PDB entry 7UQI | electron microscopy, 3.80 A resolution | chains B and C of the 9 polymer chains in the assembly

== Chain B (and C) ==
Protein: ATPase histone chaperone YTA7
From: Saccharomyces cerevisiae
Notes: EC 3.6.1.-; chain C of this document is another copy of the same molecule, construct and numbering; everything in this record applies to it too
UniProtKB: P40340 (ATAD2_YEAST); residues 1-1379 here = UniProt positions 1-1379
Chain sequence (1416 residues; numbered -36 to 1379; the number before each row is that of its first residue; numbers below 1 keep their minus sign (His-36 is residue -36)):
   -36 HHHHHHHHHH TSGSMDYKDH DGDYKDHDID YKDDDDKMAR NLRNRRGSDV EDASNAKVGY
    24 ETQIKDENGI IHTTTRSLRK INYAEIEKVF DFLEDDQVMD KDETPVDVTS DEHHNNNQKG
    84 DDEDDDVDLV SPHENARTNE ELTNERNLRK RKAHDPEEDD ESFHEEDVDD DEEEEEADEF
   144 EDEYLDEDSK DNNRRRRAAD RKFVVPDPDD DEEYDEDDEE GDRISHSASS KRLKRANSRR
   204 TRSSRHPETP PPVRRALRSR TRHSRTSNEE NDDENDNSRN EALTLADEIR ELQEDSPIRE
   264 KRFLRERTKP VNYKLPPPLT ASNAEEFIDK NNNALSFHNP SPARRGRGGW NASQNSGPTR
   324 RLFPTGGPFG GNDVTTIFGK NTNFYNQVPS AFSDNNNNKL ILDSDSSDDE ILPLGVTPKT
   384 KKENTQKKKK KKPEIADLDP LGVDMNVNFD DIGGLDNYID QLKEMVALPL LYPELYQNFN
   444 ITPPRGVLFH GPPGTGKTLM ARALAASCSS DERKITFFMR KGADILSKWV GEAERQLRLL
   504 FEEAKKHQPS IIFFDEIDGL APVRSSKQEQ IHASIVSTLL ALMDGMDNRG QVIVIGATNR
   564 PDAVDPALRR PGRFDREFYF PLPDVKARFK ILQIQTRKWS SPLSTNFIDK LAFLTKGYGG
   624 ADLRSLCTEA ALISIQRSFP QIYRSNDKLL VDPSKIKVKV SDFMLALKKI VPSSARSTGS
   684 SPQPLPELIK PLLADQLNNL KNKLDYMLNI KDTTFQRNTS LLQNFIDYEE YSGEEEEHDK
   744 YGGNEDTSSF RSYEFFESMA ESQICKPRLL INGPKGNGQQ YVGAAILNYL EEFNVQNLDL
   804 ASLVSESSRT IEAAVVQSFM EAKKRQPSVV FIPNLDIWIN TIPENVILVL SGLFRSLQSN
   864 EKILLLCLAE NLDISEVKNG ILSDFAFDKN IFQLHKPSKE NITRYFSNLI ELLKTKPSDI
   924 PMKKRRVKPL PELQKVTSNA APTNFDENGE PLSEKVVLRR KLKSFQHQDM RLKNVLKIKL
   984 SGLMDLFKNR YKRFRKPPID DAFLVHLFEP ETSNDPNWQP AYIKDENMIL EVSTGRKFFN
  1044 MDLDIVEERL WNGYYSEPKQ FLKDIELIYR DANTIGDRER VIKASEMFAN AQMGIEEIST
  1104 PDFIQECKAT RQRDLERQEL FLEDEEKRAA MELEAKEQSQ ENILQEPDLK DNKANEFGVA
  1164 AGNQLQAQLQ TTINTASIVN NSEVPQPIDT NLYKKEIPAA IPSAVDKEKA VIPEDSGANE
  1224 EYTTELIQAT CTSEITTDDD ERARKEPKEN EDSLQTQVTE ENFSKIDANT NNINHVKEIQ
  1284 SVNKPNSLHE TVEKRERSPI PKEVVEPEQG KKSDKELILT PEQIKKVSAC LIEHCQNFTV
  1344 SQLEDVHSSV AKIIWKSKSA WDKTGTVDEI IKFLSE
Disordered / not traced: -36 to 405, 735-750, 940-1317, 1379 (chain C: -36 to 406, 735-750, 940-1317, 1379)
Construct notes: expression tag (-36 to 0)
UniProt features mapped onto this chain:
  - binding site (ATP): Gly454 to Thr461
  - modified residue: Ala2 (N-acetylalanine), Ser11 (Phosphoserine), Ser17 (Phosphoserine), Ser94 (Phosphoserine), Thr212 (Phosphothreonine), Thr229 (Phosphothreonine), Ser241 (Phosphoserine), Ser259 (Phosphoserine), Ser285 (Phosphoserine), Ser367 (Phosphoserine), Ser369 (Phosphoserine), Ser370 (Phosphoserine), Ser735 (Phosphoserine), Ser1142 (Phosphoserine), Ser1256 (Phosphoserine)
  - mutagenesis: Ser11 (S11A: Severely decreases phosphorylation, causes a G2/M transition delay, and leads to sensitivity to 6-azauracil (impairs transcriptional elongation); when associated with A-67; A-94; A-212; A-230 ...), Thr67 (T67A: Severely decreases phosphorylation, causes a G2/M transition delay, and leads to sensitivity to 6-azauracil (impairs transcriptional elongation); when associated with A-11; A-94; A-212; A-230 ...), Ser94 (S94A: Severely decreases phosphorylation, causes a G2/M transition delay, and leads to sensitivity to 6-azauracil (impairs transcriptional elongation); when associated with A-11; A-67; A-212; A-230 ...), Thr212 (T212A: Severely decreases phosphorylation, causes a G2/M transition delay, and leads to sensitivity to 6-azauracil (impairs transcriptional elongation); when associated with A-11; A-67; A-94; A-230 ...), Ser230 (S230A: Severely decreases phosphorylation, causes a G2/M transition delay, and leads to sensitivity to 6-azauracil (impairs transcriptional elongation); when associated with A-11; A-67; A-94; A-212 ...), Ser241 (S241A: Severely decreases phosphorylation, causes a G2/M transition delay, and leads to sensitivity to 6-azauracil (impairs transcriptional elongation); when associated with A-11; A-67; A-94; A-212 ...), Ser259 (S259A: Severely decreases phosphorylation, causes a G2/M transition delay, and leads to sensitivity to 6-azauracil (impairs transcriptional elongation); when associated with A-11; A-67; A-94; A-212 ...), Ser285 (S285A: Severely decreases phosphorylation, causes a G2/M transition delay, and leads to sensitivity to 6-azauracil (impairs transcriptional elongation); when associated with A-11; A-67; A-94; A-212 ...), Ser304 (S304A: Severely decreases phosphorylation, causes a G2/M transition delay, and leads to sensitivity to 6-azauracil (impairs transcriptional elongation); when associated with A-11; A-67; A-94; A-212 ...), Ser369 (S369A: Severely decreases phosphorylation, causes a G2/M transition delay, and leads to sensitivity to 6-azauracil (impairs transcriptional elongation); when associated with A-11; A-67; A-94; A-212 ...), Ser370 (S370A: Severely decreases phosphorylation, causes a G2/M transition delay, and leads to sensitivity to 6-azauracil (impairs transcriptional elongation); when associated with A-11; A-67; A-94; A-212 ...), Thr380 (T380A: Severely decreases phosphorylation, causes a G2/M transition delay, and leads to sensitivity to 6-azauracil (impairs transcriptional elongation); when associated with A-11; A-67; A-94; A-212 ...), 2 further mutagenesis entries in UniProt
Small-molecule neighbours: ADP (adenosine-5'-diphosphate): Asp414, Ile415, Gly416, Leu418, Pro455, Pro456, Gly457, Thr458, Gly459, Lys460, Thr461, Leu462, Arg465, Ile594, Gln598, Gly623, Ala624, Arg627

== Interface between chain B and chain C ==
Pairs across the interface (151):
  Asp423(B) with Tyr646(C)
  Lys426(B) with Tyr646(C)
  Glu427(B) with Leu635(C); Gln639(C), hydrogen bond; Tyr646(C)
  Leu431(B) with Ile645(C), hydrophobic; Tyr646(C)
  Leu434(B) with Lys651(C)
  Tyr435(B) with Ile645(C); Asp650(C); Lys651(C); Leu652(C), hydrogen bond (side chain-backbone); Val654(C), hydrophobic
  Glu437(B) with Lys651(C), salt bridge
  Leu438(B) with Ile638(C), hydrophobic
  Tyr439(B) with Leu635(C), hydrophobic
  Asn441(B) with Pro656(C)
  Phe442(B) with Trp602(C), hydrogen bond (backbone-side chain); Ala634(C), hydrophobic; Ile638(C), hydrophobic; Ile659(C), hydrophobic; Val661(C), hydrophobic
  Ile444(B) with Thr631(C); Ala634(C), hydrophobic
  Thr445(B) with Thr631(C)
  Pro447(B) with Leu635(C)
  Trp492(B) with Lys491(C)
  Val493(B) with Leu489(C); Gln533(C); Ile534(C), hydrophobic
  Gly494(B) with Ser490(C); Lys491(C)
  Glu497(B) with Ala486(C); Leu489(C)
  Arg501(B) with Asp487(C)
  Gln531(B) with Lys530(C)
  Gln533(B) with Pro525(C); Gln531(C); His535(C), hydrogen bond
  Ser537(B) with His535(C)
  Ser540(B) with Gly485(C); Glu519(C); Gly522(C)
  Thr541(B) with Gly485(C)
  Leu543(B) with Glu519(C)
  Ala544(B) with Lys484(C), hydrogen bond (backbone-side chain); Gly485(C)
  Gly548(B) with Lys484(C)
  Met549(B) with Asp407(C), hydrogen bond (backbone-backbone); Thr461(C); Arg465(C); Phe480(C), hydrophobic; Met482(C), hydrophobic
  Asp550(B) with Asp407(C); Lys484(C), salt bridge
  Asn551(B) with Asp407(C)
  Pro569(B) with Ser680(C)
  Arg572(B) with Arg679(C); Ser680(C)
  Arg573(B) with Gly457(C); Ala624(C); Ser676(C); Arg679(C)
  Pro574(B) with Ala624(C); Asp625(C); Ser628(C); Ser676(C)
  Phe577(B) with Arg679(C), hydrogen bond (backbone-side chain)
  Asp578(B) with Arg679(C), hydrogen bond (backbone-side chain)
  Arg579(B) with Glu632(C), salt bridge; Leu635(C)
  Glu580(B) with Arg679(C), salt bridge
  Tyr709(B) with Lys1355(C), hydrogen bond (backbone-side chain)
  Asp715(B) with Lys1361(C), salt bridge
  Thr717(B) with Trp1358(C); Lys1361(C)
  Phe718(B) with Trp1358(C), hydrophobic
  Leu724(B) with Gln639(C); Leu668(C), hydrophobic
  Leu725(B) with Pro643(C); Tyr646(C), hydrophobic; Arg647(C)
  Gln726(B) with Arg647(C), hydrogen bond
  Phe728(B) with Arg640(C); Arg929(C)
  Ile729(B) with Pro643(C), hydrophobic; Arg647(C); Arg929(C), hydrogen bond (backbone-side chain)
  Asp730(B) with Arg928(C); Arg929(C), hydrogen bond (backbone-backbone)
  Tyr731(B) with Lys926(C); Lys927(C); Arg928(C), hydrogen bond; Arg929(C), hydrogen bond (backbone-side chain)
  Glu732(B) with Lys927(C), hydrogen bond (backbone-backbone); Arg929(C)
  Tyr734(B) with Lys927(C)
  Ser752(B) with Val663(C)
  Phe753(B) with Glu690(C)
  Arg754(B) with Glu914(C), salt bridge
  Ser755(B) with Pro924(C)
  Tyr756(B) with Met667(C), hydrophobic
  Phe758(B) with Asn911(C); Glu914(C); Leu915(C), hydrophobic
  Phe759(B) with Leu915(C), hydrophobic; Thr918(C); Ile923(C), hydrophobic; Pro924(C), hydrophobic
  Met762(B) with Leu912(C), hydrophobic; Leu915(C), hydrophobic; His1350(C); Trp1358(C)
  Ser765(B) with Leu691(C); His1350(C); Ser1351(C); Ala1354(C)
  Gln766(B) with Ser1351(C); Lys1355(C); Trp1358(C)
  Cys768(B) with Glu1347(C); Asp1348(C); Ser1351(C)
  Ser811(B) with Ser810(C)
  Arg812(B) with Ser810(C)
  Thr813(B) with Ser810(C), hydrogen bond
  Glu815(B) with Val807(C)
  Ala816(B) with Val807(C); Ser808(C); Ser810(C)
  Val819(B) with Ala804(C)
  Met823(B) with Thr681(C)
  Lys827(B) with Gly682(C)
  Asn848(B) with Thr844(C)
  Leu851(B) with Ile840(C); Thr844(C)
  Val852(B) with Leu803(C), hydrophobic
  Ser854(B) with Ile840(C)
  Gly855(B) with Asn837(C), hydrogen bond (backbone-side chain); Ile840(C)
  Leu856(B) with Ala804(C), hydrophobic
  Arg858(B) with Lys778(C); Gln783(C); Asn837(C); Asp839(C), salt bridge; Ile840(C); Glu873(C), salt bridge
  Leu860(B) with Gln783(C)
  Gln861(B) with Tyr784(C)
  Ser862(B) with Tyr784(C), hydrogen bond (backbone-side chain); Glu1347(C), hydrogen bond
Interface residues without a listed pair, chain B (93 interface residues in all): Asn443, Arg498, Arg527, Leu545, Asp547, Ala570, Met710, Asn712, Ser761, Ala763, Lys826, Ser859, Asp887
Interface residues without a listed pair, chain C (102 interface residues in all): Pro456, Phe516, Asn562, Arg563, Lys601, Arg627, Ile636, Asn649, Lys671, Lys672, Ser683, Asn843, Met925, Leu933, Ser1344, Ser1352, Ile1356

== In short ==
93 residues of chain B and 102 residues of chain C are in contact; the contacts include 19 hydrogen bonds and
8 salt bridges. Polar contacts include Glu437(B)-Lys651(C), Asp550(B)-Lys484(C) and Arg579(B)-Glu632(C). Bound
to chain B: ADP.
Both chains are ATPase histone chaperone YTA7 (Saccharomyces cerevisiae). Entry 7UQI (Cryo-EM structure of the
S. cerevisiae chromatin remodeler Yta7 hexamer bound to ADP) was determined by electron microscopy together
with 7UQJ and 7UQK from the same study.
